Entry 4MUT (X-ray diffraction, 2.25 A resolution); this record covers chains A and B.

[Chain A (and B)]
Name: D, D-dipeptidase/D, D-carboxypeptidase
Source organism: Enterococcus gallinarum
Notes: fragment: VanXYc; chain B of this document is another copy of the same molecule, construct and numbering; everything in this record applies to it too
UniProt: Q9JN36 (Q9JN36_ENTGA); numbering as in UniProt (aligned over 1-190)
Chain sequence (211 residues; numbered -20 to 190; the number before each row is that of its first residue; numbers below 1 keep their minus sign (Met-20 is residue -20)):
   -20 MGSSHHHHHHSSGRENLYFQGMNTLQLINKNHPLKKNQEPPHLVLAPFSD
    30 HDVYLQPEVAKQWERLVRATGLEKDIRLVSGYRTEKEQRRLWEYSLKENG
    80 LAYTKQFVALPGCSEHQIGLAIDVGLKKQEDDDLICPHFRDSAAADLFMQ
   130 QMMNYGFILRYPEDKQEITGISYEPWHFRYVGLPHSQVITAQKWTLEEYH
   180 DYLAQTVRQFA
Unresolved in the structure: -20 to 1, 189-190 (chain B: -20 to 1, 190)
Sequence notes: initiating methionine (-20); expression tag (-19 to 0); engineered mutation Ser59 (Asp in Q9JN36)
Metal / ion sites: Zn2+: His95, Asp102, His156
Residues lining bound ligands: D-alanine (DAL): Arg62, Gln67, Phe86, Val87, Ala88, Ser93, Glu94, His95, Tyr140, Ile150, Glu153, His156
Curated features (UniProtKB/Swiss-Prot):
  - active site: Glu153 (catalytic acid/base residue)
  - binding site (Mg(2+)): Glu66
  - binding site (a dipeptide): Gln67, Ala88, Ser93, His95, Asp102, Trp155, His156
  - binding site (Cu(2+)): His95, Asp102, His156
  - binding site (Zn(2+)): His95, Asp102, His156
  - mutagenesis: Glu153 (E153A: Abolishes hydrolysis of D-Ala-D-Ala and UDP-MurNAc-L-Ala-D-Glu-L-Lys-D-Ala-D-Ala)
What the authors report for this chain:
  - binding site for D-alanine: Glu153
  - catalytic residues: Glu153
  - specificity-determining residues: Gln67 (by similarity / conservation)
  - mutagenesis - D59S, Q67E, L70E: decreased catalytic activity
  - mutagenesis - I114E: decreased catalytic activity on d-Ala-d-Ala
  - mutagenesis - N78F, L113E, I114E: increased catalytic activity on pentapeptide[d-Ala]
  - mutagenesis - A88D, A88L, L113E: decreased catalytic activity (d,d-dipeptidase activity)
  - mutagenesis - A88D: decreased catalytic activity (d,d-pentapeptidase activity)
  - mutagenesis - A88L: unchanged catalytic activity (d,d-pentapeptidase activity)

[Chain A / chain B interface]
Contacting residue pairs - 39 pairs, chain A then chain B:
  Pro20(A) - Lys65(B)  hydrogen bond (backbone-side chain)
  Leu22(A) - Lys65(B)
  Leu22(A) - Arg69(B)  hydrogen bond (backbone-side chain)
  Leu24(A) - Leu70(B)  hydrophobic
  Leu24(A) - Tyr73(B)  hydrophobic
  Leu24(A) - Leu113(B)  hydrophobic
  Asp29(A) - Asp29(B)
  Asp29(A) - Arg56(B)  salt bridge
  Asp29(A) - Val58(B)
  Asp29(A) - Asp111(B)
  His30(A) - His30(B)
  His30(A) - Val58(B)
  His30(A) - Leu113(B)
  Asp31(A) - Ser59(B)  hydrogen bond
  Asp31(A) - Arg62(B)  salt bridge
  Tyr33(A) - Arg62(B)
  Tyr33(A) - Glu66(B)  hydrogen bond (side chain-backbone)
  Tyr33(A) - Arg69(B)
  Tyr33(A) - Leu70(B)
  Arg56(A) - Asp29(B)  salt bridge
  Val58(A) - Asp29(B)
  Val58(A) - His30(B)
  Ser59(A) - Asp31(B)  hydrogen bond
  Tyr61(A) - Glu66(B)
  Arg62(A) - Asp31(B)  salt bridge
  Arg62(A) - Tyr33(B)
  Glu66(A) - Tyr33(B)  hydrogen bond (backbone-side chain)
  Glu66(A) - Tyr61(B)
  Arg69(A) - Leu22(B)  hydrogen bond (side chain-backbone)
  Arg69(A) - Tyr33(B)
  Leu70(A) - Leu24(B)  hydrophobic
  Leu70(A) - Tyr33(B)
  Tyr73(A) - Leu24(B)  hydrophobic
  Glu109(A) - Lys107(B)  salt bridge
  Asp110(A) - Lys106(B)  salt bridge
  Asp111(A) - Asp29(B)
  Leu113(A) - Leu24(B)  hydrophobic
  Leu113(A) - Asp29(B)
  Leu113(A) - His30(B)
Also at the interface, not in a pair above, chain A (27 interface residues in all): Pro19, Val23, Pro26, Ser28, Lys106, Lys107, Asp112
Also at the interface, not in a pair above, chain B (23 interface residues in all): Val23, Ser28, Glu109

[In short]
27 residues of chain A and 23 residues of chain B are in contact, with 7 hydrogen bonds and 6 salt bridges.
Polar contacts include Asp29(A)-Arg56(B), Asp31(A)-Arg62(B) and Glu109(A)-Lys107(B). Bound to chain A:
D-alanine. The paper reports the catalytic residue Glu153(A); D59S, Q67E and L70E of chain A reduce catalytic
activity; 8 substitutions were tested in all.
Chain A and chain B are both D, D-dipeptidase/D, D-carboxypeptidase (Enterococcus gallinarum); the structure,
Crystal structure of vancomycin resistance D,D-dipeptidase/D,D-pentapeptidase VanXYc D59S mutant in complex
with D-Alanine, was determined by X-ray diffraction, deposited together with 4MUQ, 4MUS, 4MUR and 4F78.
